9GEO - chains H and J of the 10 polymer chains in the assembly; structure by electron microscopy, 2.79 A resolution.

# Chain H
Molecule: Histone H2B 1.1
Organism: Xenopus laevis
UniProt: P02281 (H2B11_XENLA); residues 26-121 here correspond to UniProt positions 30-125 (UniProt number = residue number + 4)
Amino-acid sequence (96 residues; row label = number of the first residue in the row):
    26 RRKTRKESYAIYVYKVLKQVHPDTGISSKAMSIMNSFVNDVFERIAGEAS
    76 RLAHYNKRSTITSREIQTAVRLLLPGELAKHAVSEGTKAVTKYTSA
Disordered / not traced: 26-27
Construct notes: conflict Thr29 (Ser33 in P02281)
Swiss-Prot annotation at these positions:
  - glycosylation: Ser109 (O-linked (GlcNAc) serine)
  - cross-link: Lys117 (Glycyl lysine isopeptide (Lys-Gly) (interchain with G-Cter in ubiquitin))

# Chain J
Molecule: Widom-601 DNA
Sequence (147 nucleotides; numbered -73 to 73; the number before each row is that of its first residue; numbers below 1 keep their minus sign (DA-73 is residue -73)):
   -73 ATCGAGAATCCCGGTGCCGAGGCCGCTCAATTGGTCGTAGACAGCTCTAG
   -23 CACCGCTTAAACGCACGTACGCGCTGTCCCCCGCGTTTTAACCGCCAAGG
    27 GGATTACTCCCTAGTCTCCAGGCACGTGTCAGATATATACATCCGAT
Disordered / not traced: -73, 73

# Interface between chain H and chain J
Pairs across the interface (15; chain H residue first):
  Thr29(H) with DT30(J), phosphate contact
  Arg30(H) with DC-48(J), base contact; DT-47(J), hydrogen bond to the base
  Tyr39(H) with DG-53(J), hydrogen bond to the phosphate; DG-52(J), phosphate contact
  Gly50(H) with DG-53(J), phosphate contact
  Ile51(H) with DA-54(J), sugar contact; DG-53(J), hydrogen bond to the phosphate
  Ser52(H) with DA-54(J), phosphate contact
  Ser53(H) with DA-54(J), hydrogen bond to the phosphate
  Arg83(H) with DG-34(J), sugar contact; DA-33(J), salt bridge to the phosphate
  Ser84(H) with DG-34(J), hydrogen bond to the phosphate
  Thr85(H) with DA-35(J), phosphate contact; DG-34(J), hydrogen bond to the phosphate
Other interface residues (no listed pair), chain H (11 interface residues in all): Lys82
Other interface residues (no listed pair), chain J (10 interface residues in all): DC-46

# In short
11 residues of chain H and 10 residues of chain J are in contact, with 6 hydrogen bonds and 1 salt bridge.
Polar pairs include Arg30(H)-DT-47(J), Tyr39(H)-DG-53(J) and Ile51(H)-DG-53(J).
Chain H is Histone H2B 1.1 (Xenopus laevis) and chain J is Widom-601 DNA; the structure, Nucleosome core
particle, was determined by electron microscopy (same publication as 9GEN, 9GEP, 9GEQ, 9GER, 9IHD, 9IHE and
9IHF).
